Entry 2BYT (X-ray diffraction, 3.30 A resolution); this record covers chains A and B.

== Chain A ==
Molecule: Leucyl-tRNA synthetase
Source organism: Thermus thermophilus
Reference sequence: Q7SIE4 (Q7SIE4_THETH); residue numbers follow UniProt; this construct covers 1-878
Sequence (878 residues; each row starts with the number of its first residue):
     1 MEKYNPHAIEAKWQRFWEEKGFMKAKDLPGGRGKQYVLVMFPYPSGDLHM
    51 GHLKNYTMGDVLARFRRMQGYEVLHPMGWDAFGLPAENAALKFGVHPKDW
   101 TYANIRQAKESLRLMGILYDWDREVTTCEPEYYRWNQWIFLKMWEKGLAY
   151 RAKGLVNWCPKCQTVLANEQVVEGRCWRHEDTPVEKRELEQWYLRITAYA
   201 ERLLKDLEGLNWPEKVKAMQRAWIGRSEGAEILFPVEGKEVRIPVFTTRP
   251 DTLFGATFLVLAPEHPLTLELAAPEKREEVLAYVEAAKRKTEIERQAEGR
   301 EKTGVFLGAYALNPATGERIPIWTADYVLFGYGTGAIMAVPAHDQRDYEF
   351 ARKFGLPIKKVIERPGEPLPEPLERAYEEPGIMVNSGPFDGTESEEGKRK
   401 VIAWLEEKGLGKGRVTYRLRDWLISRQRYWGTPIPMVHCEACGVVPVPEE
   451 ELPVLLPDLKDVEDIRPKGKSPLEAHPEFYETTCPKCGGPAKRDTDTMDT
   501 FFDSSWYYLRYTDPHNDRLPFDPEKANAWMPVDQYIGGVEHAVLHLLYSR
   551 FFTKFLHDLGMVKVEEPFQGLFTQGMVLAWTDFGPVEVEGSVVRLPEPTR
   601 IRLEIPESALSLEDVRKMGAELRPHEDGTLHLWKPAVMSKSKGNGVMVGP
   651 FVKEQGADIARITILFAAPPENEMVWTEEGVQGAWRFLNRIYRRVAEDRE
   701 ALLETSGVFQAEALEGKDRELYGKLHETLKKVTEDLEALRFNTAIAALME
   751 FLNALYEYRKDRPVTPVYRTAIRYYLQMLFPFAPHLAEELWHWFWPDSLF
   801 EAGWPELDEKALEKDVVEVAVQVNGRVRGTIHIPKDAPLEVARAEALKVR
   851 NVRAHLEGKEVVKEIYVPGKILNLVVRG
Not modelled in the structure: 877-878
Metal / ion sites: Hg2+: Tyr102, Cys128; Zn2+ site 1: Cys159, Cys162, Cys176, His179; Zn2+ site 2: Cys439, Cys442, Cys484, Cys487
Small-molecule neighbours: leucine (LEU): Met40, Phe41, Pro42, Tyr43, Asp80, Phe501, Ser504, Tyr507, Tyr535, His541, His545

== Chain B ==
Molecule: TRNALEU transcript with anticodon cag
Sequence (83 nucleotides; each row starts with the number of its first residue; a row labelled like 47A-47F holds insertion residues (47A, then the next letters in order)):
     1 GCCGGGGUGGCGGAAUGGGU
   20A A
    21 GACGCGCAUGACUCAGGAUCAUGUGCG
47A-47F CAAGCG
    48 UGCGGGUUCAAGUCCCGCCCCCGGCACCA
Not modelled in the structure: 33-37

== Chain A / chain B interface ==
Pairs across the interface (59; chain A residue first):
  Glu214(A) with G4(B), phosphate contact
  Lys215(A) with G4(B), sugar contact
  Ser227(A) with A76(B), hydrogen bond to the phosphate
  Phe246(A) with A76(B), base contact
  Thr247(A) with A76(B), hydrogen bond to the phosphate
  Thr248(A) with A76(B), hydrogen bond to the phosphate
  Arg249(A) with A76(B), phosphate contact
  Arg295(A) with C74(B), base contact
  Gln296(A) with C74(B), phosphate contact
  Lys302(A) with C74(B), hydrogen bond to the base
  Asp326(A) with C74(B), base contact
  Tyr327(A) with C74(B), base contact; A76(B), base contact
  Val328(A) with A76(B), base contact
  Leu329(A) with C75(B), base contact; A76(B), hydrogen bond to the base
  Tyr332(A) with C75(B), hydrogen bond to the sugar; A76(B), hydrogen bond to the phosphate
  Ile337(A) with A76(B), base contact
  Asp344(A) with A76(B), sugar contact
  Arg346(A) with C74(B), hydrogen bond to the sugar; C75(B), salt bridge to the phosphate; A76(B), hydrogen bond to the sugar
  Arg418(A) with C72(B), sugar contact; C75(B), base contact
  Phe666(A) with C23(B), sugar contact; G24(B), sugar contact
  Ala667(A) with G12(B), hydrogen bond to the sugar
  Ala668(A) with G12(B), sugar contact
  Pro669(A) with G13(B), phosphate contact; A14(B), phosphate contact
  Asn672(A) with G13(B), hydrogen bond to the phosphate
  Glu679(A) with C25(B), sugar contact
  Gln682(A) with G26(B), phosphate contact
  Gly683(A) with C25(B), phosphate contact
  Arg686(A) with C25(B), salt bridge to the phosphate; G26(B), salt bridge to the phosphate
  Arg690(A) with C40(B), phosphate contact
  Ala746(A) with A22(B), base contact; C23(B), sugar contact
  Met749(A) with C23(B), hydrogen bond to the sugar; G24(B), sugar contact
  Glu750(A) with A22(B), hydrogen bond to the sugar; C23(B), sugar contact
  Asn753(A) with G24(B), hydrogen bond to the phosphate
  Tyr756(A) with A41(B), phosphate contact
  Glu757(A) with U42(B), phosphate contact
  Glu818(A) with U20(B), base contact
  Ala820(A) with U20(B), sugar contact
  Gln822(A) with G19(B), hydrogen bond to the base
  Asn824(A) with C56(B), sugar contact
  Gly825(A) with C56(B), sugar contact; A57(B), sugar contact
  Val827(A) with U20(B), sugar contact
  Thr830(A) with U20(B), base contact
  Ile871(A) with G19(B), base contact; U20(B), sugar contact
  Asn873(A) with C56(B), hydrogen bond to the base
  Val875(A) with C56(B), sugar contact
Also at the interface, not in a pair above, chain A (59 interface residues in all): Val172, Ala218, Met219, Arg300, Gly335, Asp347, Arg420, Arg693, Lys731, Asn742, Lys760, Ile865, Val867, Lys870
Also at the interface, not in a pair above, chain B (28 interface residues in all): C3, G5, A15, A20A, U39, G70, G71, A73

== Summary ==
Chain A and chain B form an interface of 59 and 28 residues respectively, with 16 hydrogen bonds and 3 salt
bridges. Polar pairs include Lys302(A)-C74(B), Leu329(A)-A76(B) and Gln822(A)-G19(B). Chain A binds leucine.
Tyr102(A) and Cys128(A) coordinate Hg2+.
Here chain A is Leucyl-tRNA synthetase (Thermus thermophilus) and chain B is TRNALEU transcript with anticodon
cag. Entry 2BYT (Thermus thermophilus Leucyl-tRNA synthetase complexed with a tRNAleu transcript in the
post-editing conformation) was determined by X-ray diffraction (same publication as 2BTE).
